8PH9 - chains G and I of the 8 polymer chains in the assembly; structure by electron microscopy, 3.00 A resolution.

Chain G:
Name: DNA-directed RNA polymerase subunit alpha
From: Escherichia coli
Notes: EC 2.7.7.6
UniProt: P0A7Z4 (RPOA_ECOLI); residue numbers follow UniProt; this construct covers 1-329
Chain sequence (329 residues; row label = number of the first residue in the row):
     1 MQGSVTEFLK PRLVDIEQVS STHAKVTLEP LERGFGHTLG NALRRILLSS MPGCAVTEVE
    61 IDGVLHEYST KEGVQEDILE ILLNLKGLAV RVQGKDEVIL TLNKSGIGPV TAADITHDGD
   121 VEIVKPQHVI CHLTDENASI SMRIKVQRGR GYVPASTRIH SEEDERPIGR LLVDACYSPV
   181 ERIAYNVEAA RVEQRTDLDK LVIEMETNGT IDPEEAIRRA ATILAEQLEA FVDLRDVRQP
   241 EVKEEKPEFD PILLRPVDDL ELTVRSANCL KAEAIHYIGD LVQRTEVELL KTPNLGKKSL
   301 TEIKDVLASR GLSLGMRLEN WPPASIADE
Disordered / not traced: 1-3, 236-329
Curated features (UniProtKB/Swiss-Prot):
  - region: Glu-162 to Glu-165 (Required for interaction with Crp at class II promoters)
  - modified residue: Arg-265 (ADP-ribosylarginine), Lys-297 (N6-acetyllysine), Lys-298 (N6-acetyllysine)
  - mutagenesis: Arg-45 (R45C: In rpoA112; temperature-sensitive, blocks RNA polymerase assembly), Glu-162 to Glu-165 (5-fold decrease in CRP-class II promoter-dependent transcription), Glu-165 (E165K: 5-fold decrease in CRP-class II promoter-dependent transcription), Arg-191 (R191C: In rpoA101; temperature-sensitive)

Chain I:
Name: DNA-directed RNA polymerase subunit beta
From: Escherichia coli
Notes: EC 2.7.7.6
UniProt: P0A8V2 (RPOB_ECOLI); numbering as in UniProt (aligned over 1-1342)
Chain sequence (1342 residues; each row starts with the number of its first residue):
     1 MVYSYTEKKR IRKDFGKRPQ VLDVPYLLSI QLDSFQKFIE QDPEGQYGLE AAFRSVFPIQ
    61 SYSGNSELQY VSYRLGEPVF DVQECQIRGV TYSAPLRVKL RLVIYEREAP EGTVKDIKEQ
   121 EVYMGEIPLM TDNGTFVING TERVIVSQLH RSPGVFFDSD KGKTHSSGKV LYNARIIPYR
   181 GSWLDFEFDP KDNLFVRIDR RRKLPATIIL RALNYTTEQI LDLFFEKVIF EIRDNKLQME
   241 LVPERLRGET ASFDIEANGK VYVEKGRRIT ARHIRQLEKD DVKLIEVPVE YIAGKVVAKD
   301 YIDESTGELI CAANMELSLD LLAKLSQSGH KRIETLFTND LDHGPYISET LRVDPTNDRL
   361 SALVEIYRMM RPGEPPTREA AESLFENLFF SEDRYDLSAV GRMKFNRSLL REEIEGSGIL
   421 SKDDIIDVMK KLIDIRNGKG EVDDIDHLGN RRIRSVGEMA ENQFRVGLVR VERAVKERLS
   481 LGDLDTLMPQ DMINAKPISA AVKEFFGSSQ LSQFMDQNNP LSEITHKRRI SALGPGGLTR
   541 ERAGFEVRDV HPTHYGRVCP IETPEGPNIG LINSLSVYAQ TNEYGFLETP YRKVTDGVVT
   601 DEIHYLSAIE EGNYVIAQAN SNLDEEGHFV EDLVTCRSKG ESSLFSRDQV DYMDVSTQQV
   661 VSVGASLIPF LEHDDANRAL MGANMQRQAV PTLRADKPLV GTGMERAVAV DSGVTAVAKR
   721 GGVVQYVDAS RIVIKVNEDE MYPGEAGIDI YNLTKYTRSN QNTCINQMPC VSLGEPVERG
   781 DVLADGPSTD LGELALGQNM RVAFMPWNGY NFEDSILVSE RVVQEDRFTT IHIQELACVS
   841 RDTKLGPEEI TADIPNVGEA ALSKLDESGI VYIGAEVTGG DILVGKVTPK GETQLTPEEK
   901 LLRAIFGEKA SDVKDSSLRV PNGVSGTVID VQVFTRDGVE KDKRALEIEE MQLKQAKKDL
   961 SEELQILEAG LFSRIRAVLV AGGVEAEKLD KLPRDRWLEL GLTDEEKQNQ LEQLAEQYDE
  1021 LKHEFEKKLE AKRRKITQGD DLAPGVLKIV KVYLAVKRRI QPGDKMAGRH GNKGVISKIN
  1081 PIEDMPYDEN GTPVDIVLNP LGVPSRMNIG QILETHLGMA AKGIGDKINA MLKQQQEVAK
  1141 LREFIQRAYD LGADVRQKVD LSTFSDEEVM RLAENLRKGM PIATPVFDGA KEAEIKELLK
  1201 LGDLPTSGQI RLYDGRTGEQ FERPVTVGYM YMLKLNHLVD DKMHARSTGS YSLVTQQPLG
  1261 GKAQFGGQRF GEMEVWALEA YGAAYTLQEM LTVKSDDVNG RTKMYKNIVD GNHQMEPGMP
  1321 ESFNVLLKEI RSLGINIELE DE
Disordered / not traced: 894-910
Curated features (UniProtKB/Swiss-Prot):
  - modified residue (N6-acetyllysine): Lys-1022, Lys-1200
  - mutagenesis: Ile-561 (I561S: Resistant to antibiotics salinamide A and B), Ile-569 (I569S: Resistant to antibiotics salinamide A and B), Ala-665 (A665E: Resistant to antibiotics salinamide A and B), Asp-675 (D675A/G: Resistant to antibiotics salinamide A and B), Asn-677 (N677H/K: Resistant to antibiotics salinamide A and B), Leu-680 (L680M: Resistant to antibiotics salinamide A and B), Glu-813 (E813K: Disrupts the enzyme's active center)
What the authors report for this chain:
  - binding site for non-template DNA: Trp-183, Asp-199, Arg-200, Arg-201, Arg-371, Arg-394, Arg-470, Arg-473
  - binding site for template DNA: Arg-542

Interface between chain G and chain I:
Pairs across the interface (58):
  Asn-41(G) / Gly-1215(I)
  Asn-41(G) / Arg-1216(I)
  Asn-41(G) / Thr-1217(I)  hydrogen bond (side chain-backbone)
  Asn-41(G) / Gly-1218(I)
  Arg-44(G) / Glu-1083(I)
  Arg-44(G) / Tyr-1087(I)
  Arg-44(G) / Gly-1091(I)
  Arg-45(G) / Glu-1083(I)  hydrogen bond (side chain-backbone)
  Arg-45(G) / Asp-1084(I)  salt bridge
  Arg-45(G) / Gly-1215(I)  hydrogen bond (side chain-backbone)
  Arg-45(G) / Arg-1216(I)
  Ser-49(G) / Glu-1083(I)
  His-66(G) / Ile-873(I)
  His-66(G) / Ile-929(I)
  Glu-67(G) / Lys-1057(I)  salt bridge
  Tyr-68(G) / Tyr-756(I)
  Tyr-68(G) / Ile-929(I)  hydrophobic
  Tyr-68(G) / Ala-1055(I)  hydrophobic
  Tyr-68(G) / Lys-1057(I)
  Thr-70(G) / Lys-755(I)
  Lys-71(G) / Asp-728(I)
  Glu-72(G) / Asp-728(I)
  Glu-72(G) / Lys-958(I)  salt bridge
  Gly-73(G) / Asp-728(I)  hydrogen bond (backbone-side chain)
  Val-74(G) / Asp-728(I)
  Val-74(G) / Ala-729(I)  hydrogen bond (backbone-backbone)
  Gln-75(G) / Val-727(I)
  Gln-75(G) / Ala-729(I)
  Gln-75(G) / Val-771(I)  hydrogen bond (side chain-backbone)
  Asp-77(G) / Lys-755(I)  salt bridge
  Asp-77(G) / Tyr-756(I)
  Asp-77(G) / Asn-766(I)
  Asp-77(G) / Met-768(I)
  Leu-79(G) / Tyr-756(I)
  Leu-79(G) / Ile-831(I)  hydrophobic
  Leu-79(G) / Lys-1057(I)
  Glu-80(G) / Met-768(I)
  Leu-83(G) / Arg-694(I)
  Lys-86(G) / Gln-824(I)
  Thr-134(G) / Tyr-726(I)
  Thr-134(G) / Val-727(I)  hydrogen bond (side chain-backbone)
  Thr-134(G) / Leu-773(I)
  Tyr-152(G) / Val-823(I)  hydrophobic
  Tyr-152(G) / Gln-824(I)
  Tyr-152(G) / Arg-1059(I)  hydrogen bond
  Pro-154(G) / Arg-1059(I)
  Arg-166(G) / Glu-876(I)  salt bridge
  Ile-168(G) / Tyr-872(I)  hydrophobic
  Ile-168(G) / Ile-873(I)
  Ile-168(G) / Ala-875(I)  hydrophobic
  Asp-174(G) / Asp-826(I)
  Cys-176(G) / Gln-824(I)
  Glu-181(G) / Arg-821(I)  hydrogen bond (backbone-side chain)
  Arg-182(G) / Asn-1090(I)  hydrogen bond (side chain-backbone)
  Arg-182(G) / Thr-1092(I)
  Ile-183(G) / Gly-1091(I)
  Ala-184(G) / Asn-1090(I)
  Tyr-185(G) / Tyr-1087(I)
Other interface residues (no listed pair), chain G (36 interface residues in all): Leu-48, Leu-65, Ser-69, Glu-76, Asp-135, Glu-204
Other interface residues (no listed pair), chain I (45 interface residues in all): Leu-693, Ser-730, Pro-769, Gly-874, Thr-927, Val-928, Val-1056, Ile-1082, Glu-1089, Pro-1093

Summary:
The interface between chain G and chain I involves 36 residues on one side and 45 on the other, with 10
hydrogen bonds and 5 salt bridges. Polar contacts include Arg-45(G)/Asp-1084(I), Glu-67(G)/Lys-1057(I) and
Glu-72(G)/Lys-958(I). From the paper: a binding site for non-template DNA at Trp-183(I), Asp-199(I) and
Arg-200(I) among others; a binding site for template DNA at Arg-542(I).
Chain G is DNA-directed RNA polymerase subunit alpha and chain I is DNA-directed RNA polymerase subunit beta,
both from Escherichia coli; the structure, E. coli RNA polymerase paused at ops site (non-complementary
scaffold), was determined by electron microscopy together with 8PEN, 8PFG, 8PFJ, 8PHK, 8PIB, 8PID, 8PIL and
8PIM from the same study.
